5THN - chain A; structure by X-ray diffraction, 1.33 A resolution.

Chain A:
Protein: Carbonic anhydrase 2
From: Homo sapiens
Notes: EC 4.2.1.1
UniProtKB: P00918 (CAH2_HUMAN); the author numbering skips numbers that UniProt does not, so the offset changes along the chain: 1-125 = UniProt 1-125; 127-261 = UniProt 126-260
Amino-acid sequence (260 residues; each row starts with the number of its first residue; note: 1 number in that range is skipped by the numbering (no residue carries it; nothing is unmodelled there)):
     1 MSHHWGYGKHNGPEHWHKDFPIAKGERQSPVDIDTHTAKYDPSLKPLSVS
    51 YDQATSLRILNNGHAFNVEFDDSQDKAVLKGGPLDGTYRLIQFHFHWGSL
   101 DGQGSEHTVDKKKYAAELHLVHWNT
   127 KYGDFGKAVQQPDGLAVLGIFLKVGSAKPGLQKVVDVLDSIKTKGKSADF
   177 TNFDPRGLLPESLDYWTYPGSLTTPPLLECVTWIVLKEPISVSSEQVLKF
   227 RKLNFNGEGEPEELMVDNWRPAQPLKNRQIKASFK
Unresolved in the structure: 1-3
Metal / ion sites: Zn2+: H94, H96, H119 (together with 2-hydroxycyclohepta-2,4,6-triene-1-thione); mercuribenzoic acid Hg: V135, Q137
Residues lining bound ligands:
  - 2-hydroxycyclohepta-2,4,6-triene-1-thione (7CZ): Q92, H94, H96, H119, V121, F131, L141, V143, L198, T199, T200, W209
  - mercuribenzoic acid (MBO): V135, Q136, Q137, P138, L204, E205, C206
Curated features (UniProtKB/Swiss-Prot):
  - active site: H64 (Proton donor/acceptor)
  - binding site (Zn(2+)): H94, H96, H119
  - binding site (substrate): T199, T200
  - site: Y7 (Fine-tunes the proton-transfer properties of H-64), N62 (Fine-tunes the proton-transfer properties of H-64), N67 (Fine-tunes the proton-transfer properties of H-64), Q92 (Involved in the binding of some activators, including histamine and L-histidine)
  - modified residue: S2 (N-acetylserine), S166 (Phosphoserine), S173 (Phosphoserine)

Summary:
Ligands of chain A: mercuribenzoic acid and 2-hydroxycyclohepta-2,4,6-triene-1-thione. H94, H96 and H119 form
the Zn2+ site. The mercuribenzoic acid Hg site is built by V135 and Q137. Curated annotation (UniProt) lists
active-site residue H64, 3 Zn2+-binding residues and substrate-binding residues T199 and T200.
Chain A is Carbonic anhydrase 2 (Homo sapiens); the structure, Crystal Structure of
2-Hydroxycyclohepta-2,4,6-triene-1-thione bound to human carbonic anhydrase 2, was determined by X-ray
diffraction, deposited together with 5TH4, 5THI, 5THJ and 5TI0.
